Entry 1KG0 (X-ray diffraction, 2.65 A resolution); this record covers chains B and C of the 4 polymer chains in the assembly.

# Chain B
Protein: MHC class II Receptor HLA-DR1
Source organism: Homo sapiens
Notes: fragment: beta chain, extracellular domain
UniProt: P04229 (2B11_HUMAN); residues 3-190 here correspond to UniProt positions 32-219 (UniProt number = residue number + 29)
Amino-acid sequence (188 residues; each row starts with the number of its first residue):
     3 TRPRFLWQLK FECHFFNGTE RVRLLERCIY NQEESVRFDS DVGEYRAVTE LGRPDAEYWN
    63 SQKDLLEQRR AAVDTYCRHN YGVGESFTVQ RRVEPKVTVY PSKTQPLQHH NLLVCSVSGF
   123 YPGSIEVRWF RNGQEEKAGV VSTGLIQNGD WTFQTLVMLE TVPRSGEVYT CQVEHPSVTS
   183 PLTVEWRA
Disulfides: Cys15-Cys79, Cys117-Cys173

# Chain C
Protein: gp42 Protein
Source organism: Human herpesvirus 4
Notes: fragment: Extracellular Domain
UniProt: P03205 (YZL2_EBV); residues 86-221 here = UniProt positions 86-221
Amino-acid sequence (136 residues; each row starts with the number of its first residue):
    86 HTFQVPQNYT KANCTYCNTR EYTFSYKGCC FYFTKKKHTW NGCFQACAEL YPCTYFYGPT
   146 PDILPVVTRN LNAIESLWVG VYRVGEGNWT SLDGGTFKVY QIFGSHCTYV SKFSTVPVSH
   206 HECSFLKPCL CVSQRS
Swiss-Prot annotation at these positions:
  - mutagenesis: Tyr107 (Y107A: Loss of HLA class II binding and fusion competence), Trp125 (W125G: Loss of HLA class II binding and fusion competence), Glu160 (E160A: Loss of HLA class II binding and fusion competence), Phe210 (F210A: Binds to HLA class II but unable to mediate fusion), Arg220 (R220A: Loss of HLA class II binding and fusion competence)
Disulfides: Cys99-Cys138, Cys102-Cys115, Cys128-Cys214, Cys132-Cys216, Cys192-Cys208

# Chain B / chain C interface
Pairs across the interface - 27 pairs, chain B then chain C:
  Ser42(B) with Arg105(C), hydrogen bond (backbone-side chain)
  Asp43(B) with Arg105(C)
  Val44(B) with Thr104(C); Arg105(C)
  Gly45(B) with Thr104(C); Arg105(C)
  Glu46(B) with Thr104(C); Tyr107(C), hydrogen bond; Arg220(C), salt bridge
  Arg48(B) with Thr104(C)
  Tyr60(B) with Arg154(C)
  Asn62(B) with Tyr107(C); Phe109(C); Ser110(C), hydrogen bond (backbone-backbone)
  Ser63(B) with Phe109(C); Ser110(C); Arg154(C), hydrogen bond; Asn155(C), hydrogen bond (backbone-side chain)
  Gln64(B) with Asn155(C)
  Lys65(B) with Thr108(C); Asn155(C), hydrogen bond (side chain-backbone); Asn157(C); Glu160(C), salt bridge
  Arg72(B) with Thr104(C), hydrogen bond (side chain-backbone); Arg105(C); Glu106(C); Tyr107(C), hydrogen bond (side chain-backbone)
Other interface residues (no listed pair), chain B (14 interface residues in all): Glu59, Leu68
Other interface residues (no listed pair), chain C (15 interface residues in all): Tyr111, Phe118, Val151

# In short
Chain B and chain C form an interface of 14 and 15 residues respectively, with 8 hydrogen bonds and 2 salt
bridges. Among the polar pairs are Glu46(B)-Arg220(C), Lys65(B)-Glu160(C) and Ser42(B)-Arg105(C). Curated
annotation (UniProt) lists 5 mutagenesis sites on chain C.
Chain B is MHC class II Receptor HLA-DR1 (Homo sapiens) and chain C is gp42 Protein (Human herpesvirus 4); the
structure, Structure of the Epstein-Barr Virus gp42 Protein Bound to the MHC class II Receptor HLA-DR1, was
determined by X-ray diffraction.
